5BUI - chain A; structure by X-ray diffraction, 2.12 A resolution.

Chain A:
Molecule: Mitogen-activated protein kinase 1
From: Homo sapiens
Notes: EC 2.7.11.24
UniProtKB: P28482 (MK01_HUMAN); residues 0-358 here correspond to UniProt positions 2-360 (UniProt number = residue number + 2)
Amino-acid sequence (361 residues; numbered -2 to 358; the number before each row is that of its first residue; numbers below 1 keep their minus sign (Gly-2 is residue -2)):
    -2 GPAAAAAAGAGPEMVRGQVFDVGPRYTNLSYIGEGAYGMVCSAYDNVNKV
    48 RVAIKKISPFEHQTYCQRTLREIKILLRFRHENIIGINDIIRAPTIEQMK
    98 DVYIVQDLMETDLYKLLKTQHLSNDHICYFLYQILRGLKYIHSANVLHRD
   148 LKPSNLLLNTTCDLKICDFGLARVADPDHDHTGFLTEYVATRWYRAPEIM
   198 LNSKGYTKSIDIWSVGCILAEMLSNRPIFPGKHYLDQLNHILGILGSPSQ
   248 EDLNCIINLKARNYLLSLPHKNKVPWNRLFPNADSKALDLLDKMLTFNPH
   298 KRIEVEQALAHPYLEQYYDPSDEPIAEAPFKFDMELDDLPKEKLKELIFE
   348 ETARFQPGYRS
Disordered / not traced: -2 to 8, 178-187, 357-358
Sequence notes: expression tag (-2 to -1)
Curated features (UniProtKB/Swiss-Prot):
  - DNA-binding region: Lys257 to Arg275
  - motif: Thr183 to Tyr185 (TXY), Asp316 to Glu320 (Cytoplasmic retention motif), Ala325 to Met331 (Nuclear translocation motif)
  - active site: Asp147 (Proton acceptor)
  - binding site (ATP): Ile29 to Val37, Lys52
  - modified residue: Ala0 (N-acetylalanine), Ser27 (Phosphoserine), Thr183 (Phosphothreonine), Tyr185 (Phosphotyrosine), Thr188 (Phosphothreonine), Ser244 (Phosphoserine), Ser246 (Phosphoserine), Ser282 (Phosphoserine)
Ion coordination: Ni2+: His123, Cys159, His176
Residues lining bound ligands: 4V9 (3-(4-fluorophenyl)-5-(pyridin-2-yl)-4,5,6,7-tetrahydro-2H-pyrazolo[4,3-c]pyridine): Ile29, Tyr34, Val37, Ala50, Lys52, Gln103, Asp104, Leu105, Met106, Glu107, Thr108, Asp109, Lys112, Ser151, Asn152, Leu154, Cys164, Asp165

Overview:
Chain A binds compound 4V9. The Ni2+ site is built by His123, Cys159 and His176. From UniProt: active-site
residue Asp147 and 10 ATP-binding residues.
Chain A is Mitogen-activated protein kinase 1 (Homo sapiens); the structure, ERK2 complexed with 2-pyridiyl
tetrahydroazaindazole, was determined by X-ray diffraction, deposited together with 5BUE and 5BUJ.
